6N7S - chains B and C of the 7 polymer chains in the assembly; structure by electron microscopy, 4.60 A resolution (low resolution: residue-level contacts below are approximate; hydrogen-bond / salt-bridge calls are withheld).

== Chain B (and C) ==
Protein: DNA primase/helicase
From: Enterobacteria phage T7
Notes: EC 2.7.7.-, 3.6.4.12; chain C of this document is another copy of the same molecule, construct and numbering; everything in this record applies to it too
UniProt: P03692 (PRIM_BPT7); numbering as in UniProt (aligned over 1-566)
Sequence (566 residues; each row starts with the number of its first residue):
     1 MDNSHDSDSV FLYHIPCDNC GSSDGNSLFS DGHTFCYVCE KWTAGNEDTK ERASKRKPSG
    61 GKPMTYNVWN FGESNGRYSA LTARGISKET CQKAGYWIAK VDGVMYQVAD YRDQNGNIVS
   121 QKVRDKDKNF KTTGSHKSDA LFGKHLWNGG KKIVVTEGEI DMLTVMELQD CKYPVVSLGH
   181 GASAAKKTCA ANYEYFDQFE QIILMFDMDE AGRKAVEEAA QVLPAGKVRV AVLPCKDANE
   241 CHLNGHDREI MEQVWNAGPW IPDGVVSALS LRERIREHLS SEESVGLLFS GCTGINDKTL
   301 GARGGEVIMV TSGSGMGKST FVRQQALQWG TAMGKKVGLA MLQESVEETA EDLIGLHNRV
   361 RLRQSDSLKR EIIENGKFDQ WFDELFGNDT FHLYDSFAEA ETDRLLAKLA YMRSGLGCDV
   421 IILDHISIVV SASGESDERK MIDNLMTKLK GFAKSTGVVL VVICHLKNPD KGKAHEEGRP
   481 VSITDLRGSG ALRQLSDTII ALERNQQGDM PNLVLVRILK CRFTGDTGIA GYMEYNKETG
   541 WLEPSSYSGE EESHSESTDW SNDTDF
Disordered / not traced: 1-263, 280-283, 397-401, 432-435, 550-566 (chain C: 1-262, 281-283, 397-400, 507-509, 548-566)
Sequence notes: engineered mutation Gln-343 (Glu in P03692)
Curated features (UniProtKB/Swiss-Prot):
  - zinc finger: Cys-17 to Cys-39 (C4-like)
  - region: Glu-550 to Phe-566 (Binding to viral DNA polymerase)
  - binding site (Zn(2+)): Cys-17, Cys-20, Cys-36, Cys-39
  - binding site (Mg(2+)): Glu-157, Asp-207, Asp-237
  - binding site (ATP): Ser-312 to Ser-319
  - site (dTTP/dATP binding): Arg-361, His-465, Arg-504, Arg-522, Tyr-535
Metal / ion sites: Mg2+: Ser-319, Gln-343 (together with dTTP)
Residues lining bound ligands:
  - dTTP (TTP), molecule 1: Ser-314, Gly-315, Met-316, Gly-317, Lys-318, Ser-319, Thr-320, Gln-343, Glu-344, His-465, Arg-504, Asn-512, Val-514, Tyr-535, Lys-537
  - dTTP (TTP), molecule 2: Gln-494, Lys-520, Arg-522, Thr-524, Gly-525
Reported in the primary citation:
  - mutagenesis - E343Q: abolished catalytic activity (citing earlier work)
  - mutagenesis - E343Q: increased binding to the 25-nt DNA strand (citing earlier work)
  - specificity-determining residues: His-33 (citing earlier work)

== Interface between chain B and chain C ==
Residue-residue contacts (59):
  Gly-264(B) with Tyr-394(C); Asp-395(C)
  Val-266(B) with Leu-393(C); Tyr-394(C)
  Ser-267(B) with His-392(C)
  Ala-268(B) with Phe-386(C); Phe-391(C); Leu-393(C)
  Leu-269(B) with Phe-386(C); Asn-388(C); Asp-389(C)
  Leu-271(B) with Glu-347(C); Ala-350(C)
  Arg-272(B) with Phe-382(C); Asp-383(C)
  Arg-274(B) with Glu-347(C)
  Ile-275(B) with Glu-347(C); Ala-350(C); Glu-351(C); Phe-378(C)
  Arg-276(B) with Ile-373(C); Phe-378(C); Asp-379(C)
  His-278(B) with Glu-351(C); Arg-363(C); Lys-369(C)
  Leu-279(B) with Glu-351(C); Leu-362(C); Lys-369(C); Ile-372(C); Ile-373(C); Phe-378(C)
  Ser-284(B) with Lys-369(C)
  Arg-439(B) with Glu-438(C)
  Lys-440(B) with Ser-433(C)
  Asp-443(B) with Ser-431(C); Arg-487(C)
  Asn-444(B) with Ser-431(C)
  Thr-447(B) with Ser-431(C)
  Lys-450(B) with Gln-343(C)
  Lys-454(B) with Glu-344(C); Ser-396(C)
  Ser-482(B) with Glu-477(C)
  Thr-484(B) with Ala-474(C); Glu-476(C)
  Gly-490(B) with Asn-468(C)
  Arg-493(B) with Ser-314(C); Leu-466(C); Asn-468(C); Glu-476(C)
  Gln-494(B) with Ser-314(C)
  Leu-495(B) with His-425(C); Ile-428(C)
  Phe-523(B) with Arg-363(C); Gln-364(C)
  Thr-524(B) with Arg-361(C)
  Gly-525(B) with Arg-504(C)
  Asp-526(B) with Lys-537(C)
  Thr-527(B) with Gln-506(C)
Interface residues without a listed pair, chain B (37 interface residues in all): Val-265, Ile-483, Ser-489, Ala-491, Leu-519, Lys-520
Interface residues without a listed pair, chain C (52 interface residues in all): Gly-315, Ser-345, Val-346, Glu-374, Gly-376, Gly-387, Lys-408, Tyr-411, Ser-427, Asp-437, His-465, Lys-467

== Summary ==
37 residues of chain B face 52 of chain C across their interface. Chain B binds dTTP. The Mg2+ site is built
by Ser-319(B) and Gln-343(B). UniProt lists 4 Zn2+-binding residues, 3 Mg2+-binding residues and 8 ATP-binding
residues on chain B. The paper reports that E343Q of chain B abolishes catalytic activity; the specificity
determinant His-33(B).
Both chains are DNA primase/helicase (Enterobacteria phage T7). Entry 6N7S (Structure of bacteriophage T7
E343Q mutant gp4 helicase-primase in complex with ssDNA, dTTP, AC dinucleotide and ...) was determined by
electron microscopy (same publication as 6N7I, 6N7N, 6N7T, 6N7V, 6N7W, 6N9U and 3 further entries).
